7FFE - chains N and Q of the 16 polymer chains in the assembly; structure by electron microscopy, 3.50 A resolution.

== Chain N (and Q) ==
Molecule: Spike glycoprotein E2
Organism: Venezuelan equine encephalitis virus (strain TC-83)
Notes: chain Q of this document is another copy of the same molecule, construct and numbering; everything in this record applies to it too
UniProt: P05674 (POLS_EEVV8); residues 1-423 here correspond to UniProt positions 335-757 (UniProt number = residue number + 334)
Sequence (423 residues; each row starts with the number of its first residue):
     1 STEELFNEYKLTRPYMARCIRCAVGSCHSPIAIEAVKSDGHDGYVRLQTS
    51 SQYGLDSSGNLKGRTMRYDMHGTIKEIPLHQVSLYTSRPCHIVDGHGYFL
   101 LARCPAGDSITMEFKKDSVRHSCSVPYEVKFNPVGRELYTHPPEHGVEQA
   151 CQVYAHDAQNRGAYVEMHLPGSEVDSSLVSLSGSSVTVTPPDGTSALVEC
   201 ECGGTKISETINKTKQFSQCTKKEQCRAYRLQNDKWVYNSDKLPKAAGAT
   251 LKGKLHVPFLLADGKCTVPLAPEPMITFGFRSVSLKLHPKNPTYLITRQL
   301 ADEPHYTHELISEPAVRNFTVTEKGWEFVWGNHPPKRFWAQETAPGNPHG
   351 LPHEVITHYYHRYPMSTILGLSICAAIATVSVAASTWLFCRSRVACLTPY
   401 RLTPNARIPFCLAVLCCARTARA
Disordered / not traced: 1, 56-61, 420-423 (chain Q: 56-60, 420-423)
Disulfides: Cys19-Cys123, Cys22-Cys27, Cys90-Cys104, Cys151-Cys266, Cys200-Cys226, Cys202-Cys220

== Interface between chain N and chain Q ==
Residue-residue contacts (22; chain N residue first):
  Asp42(N) with Arg21(Q)
  Arg88(N) with Thr86(Q); Ser87(Q); Ser109(Q)
  Pro89(N) with Tyr85(Q)
  His91(N) with Ala23(Q); Tyr85(Q); Glu113(Q), salt bridge; Arg120(Q)
  Arg103(N) with Arg21(Q); Cys22(Q), hydrogen bond (side chain-backbone); Val24(Q), hydrogen bond (side chain-backbone)
  Thr140(N) with Asp108(Q)
  His141(N) with Arg21(Q); Ser124(Q); Pro126(Q)
  Pro142(N) with Arg21(Q); Pro126(Q)
  Pro143(N) with Ile20(Q)
  Glu144(N) with Ile20(Q); Val125(Q); Tyr127(Q), hydrogen bond
Other interface residues (no listed pair), chain N (12 interface residues in all): His80, Lys290
Other interface residues (no listed pair), chain Q (20 interface residues in all): Arg18, Gly25, Ser118, Ser122

== In short ==
12 residues of chain N face 20 of chain Q across their interface, with 3 hydrogen bonds and 1 salt bridge.
Polar pairs include His91(N)-Glu113(Q), Arg103(N)-Cys22(Q) and Arg103(N)-Val24(Q).
Both chains are Spike glycoprotein E2 (Venezuelan equine encephalitis virus (strain TC-83)). Entry 7FFE
(Cryo-EM structure of VEEV VLP) was determined by electron microscopy, deposited together with 7FFF, 7FFL,
7FFN, 7FFO and 7FFQ.
